2WWA - chains D and L of the 15 polymer chains in the assembly; structure by electron microscopy, 8.90 A resolution (very low resolution: no residue pairs are listed; an interface is given only as per-side residue counts).

[Chain D]
Molecule: 25S RRNA
Source organism: Saccharomyces cerevisiae
Sequence (63 nucleotides; each row starts with the number of its first residue):
    41 AGAACGCAGC GAAAUGCGAU ACGUAAUGUG AAUUGCAGAA UUCCGUGAAU CAUCGAAUCU
   101 UUG

[Chain L]
Name: 60S ribosomal protein L26-A
Source organism: Saccharomyces cerevisiae
Reference sequence: P05743 (RL26A_YEAST); residue numbers follow UniProt; this construct covers 1-127
Chain sequence (127 residues; row label = number of the first residue in the row):
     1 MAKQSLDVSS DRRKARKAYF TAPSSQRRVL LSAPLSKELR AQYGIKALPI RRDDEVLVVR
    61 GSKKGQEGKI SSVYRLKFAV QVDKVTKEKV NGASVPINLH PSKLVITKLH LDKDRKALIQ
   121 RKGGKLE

[How chain D and chain L interact]
At this resolution (9 A) residue pairs are not listed: 16 residues of chain D and 23 of chain L lie at the interface.

[In short]
The interface between chain D and chain L involves 16 residues on one side and 23 on the other.
Chain D is 25S RRNA and chain L is 60S ribosomal protein L26-A, both from Saccharomyces cerevisiae; the
structure, Cryo-EM structure of idle yeast Ssh1 complex bound to the yeast 80S ribosome, was determined by
electron microscopy together with 2WW9 and 2WWB from the same study.
